3J1E - chains B and L of the 18 polymer chains in the assembly; structure by electron microscopy, 8.30 A resolution (very low resolution: no residue pairs are listed; an interface is given only as per-side residue counts).

== Chain B (and L) ==
Protein: Chaperonin beta subunit
From: Acidianus tengchongensis
Notes: chain L of this document is another copy of the same molecule, construct and numbering; everything in this record applies to it too
UniProt: Q877H2 (Q877H2_9CREN); numbering as in UniProt (aligned over 1-553)
Amino-acid sequence (553 residues; each row starts with the number of its first residue):
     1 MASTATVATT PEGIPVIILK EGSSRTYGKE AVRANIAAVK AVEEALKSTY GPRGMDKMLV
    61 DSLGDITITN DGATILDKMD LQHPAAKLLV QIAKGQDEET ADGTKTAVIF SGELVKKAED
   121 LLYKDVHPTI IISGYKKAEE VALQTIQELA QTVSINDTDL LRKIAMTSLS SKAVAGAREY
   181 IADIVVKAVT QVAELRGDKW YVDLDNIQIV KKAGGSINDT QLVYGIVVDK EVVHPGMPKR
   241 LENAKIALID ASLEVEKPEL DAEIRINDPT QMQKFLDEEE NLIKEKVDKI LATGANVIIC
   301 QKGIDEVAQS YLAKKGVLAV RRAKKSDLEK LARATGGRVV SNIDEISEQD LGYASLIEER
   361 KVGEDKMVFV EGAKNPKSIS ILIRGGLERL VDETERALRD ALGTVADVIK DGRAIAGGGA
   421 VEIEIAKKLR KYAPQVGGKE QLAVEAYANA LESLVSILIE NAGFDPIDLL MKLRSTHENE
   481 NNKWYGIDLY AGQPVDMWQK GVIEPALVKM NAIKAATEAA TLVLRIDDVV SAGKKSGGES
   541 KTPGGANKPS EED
Unresolved in the structure: 1-27, 533-553

== How chain B and chain L interact ==
At this resolution (8 A) residue pairs are not listed: 10 residues of chain B and 9 of chain L lie at the interface.

== In short ==
10 residues of chain B face 9 of chain L across their interface.
Chain B and chain L are both Chaperonin beta subunit (Acidianus tengchongensis); the structure, Cryo-EM
structure of 9-fold symmetric rATcpn-beta in apo state, was determined by electron microscopy (same
publication as 3J1B, 3J1C and 3J1F).
